PDB entry 8YQX | electron microscopy, 2.97 A resolution | chains A and J of the 3 polymer chains in the assembly

== Chain A ==
Molecule: DNA-directed RNA polymerase subunit
From: African swine fever virus
Notes: EC 2.7.7.6
UniProt: A0A3S7XUW7 (A0A3S7XUW7_ASF); numbering as in UniProt (aligned over 1-1450)
Sequence (1450 residues; numbered 1 to 1450; the number before each row is that of its first residue):
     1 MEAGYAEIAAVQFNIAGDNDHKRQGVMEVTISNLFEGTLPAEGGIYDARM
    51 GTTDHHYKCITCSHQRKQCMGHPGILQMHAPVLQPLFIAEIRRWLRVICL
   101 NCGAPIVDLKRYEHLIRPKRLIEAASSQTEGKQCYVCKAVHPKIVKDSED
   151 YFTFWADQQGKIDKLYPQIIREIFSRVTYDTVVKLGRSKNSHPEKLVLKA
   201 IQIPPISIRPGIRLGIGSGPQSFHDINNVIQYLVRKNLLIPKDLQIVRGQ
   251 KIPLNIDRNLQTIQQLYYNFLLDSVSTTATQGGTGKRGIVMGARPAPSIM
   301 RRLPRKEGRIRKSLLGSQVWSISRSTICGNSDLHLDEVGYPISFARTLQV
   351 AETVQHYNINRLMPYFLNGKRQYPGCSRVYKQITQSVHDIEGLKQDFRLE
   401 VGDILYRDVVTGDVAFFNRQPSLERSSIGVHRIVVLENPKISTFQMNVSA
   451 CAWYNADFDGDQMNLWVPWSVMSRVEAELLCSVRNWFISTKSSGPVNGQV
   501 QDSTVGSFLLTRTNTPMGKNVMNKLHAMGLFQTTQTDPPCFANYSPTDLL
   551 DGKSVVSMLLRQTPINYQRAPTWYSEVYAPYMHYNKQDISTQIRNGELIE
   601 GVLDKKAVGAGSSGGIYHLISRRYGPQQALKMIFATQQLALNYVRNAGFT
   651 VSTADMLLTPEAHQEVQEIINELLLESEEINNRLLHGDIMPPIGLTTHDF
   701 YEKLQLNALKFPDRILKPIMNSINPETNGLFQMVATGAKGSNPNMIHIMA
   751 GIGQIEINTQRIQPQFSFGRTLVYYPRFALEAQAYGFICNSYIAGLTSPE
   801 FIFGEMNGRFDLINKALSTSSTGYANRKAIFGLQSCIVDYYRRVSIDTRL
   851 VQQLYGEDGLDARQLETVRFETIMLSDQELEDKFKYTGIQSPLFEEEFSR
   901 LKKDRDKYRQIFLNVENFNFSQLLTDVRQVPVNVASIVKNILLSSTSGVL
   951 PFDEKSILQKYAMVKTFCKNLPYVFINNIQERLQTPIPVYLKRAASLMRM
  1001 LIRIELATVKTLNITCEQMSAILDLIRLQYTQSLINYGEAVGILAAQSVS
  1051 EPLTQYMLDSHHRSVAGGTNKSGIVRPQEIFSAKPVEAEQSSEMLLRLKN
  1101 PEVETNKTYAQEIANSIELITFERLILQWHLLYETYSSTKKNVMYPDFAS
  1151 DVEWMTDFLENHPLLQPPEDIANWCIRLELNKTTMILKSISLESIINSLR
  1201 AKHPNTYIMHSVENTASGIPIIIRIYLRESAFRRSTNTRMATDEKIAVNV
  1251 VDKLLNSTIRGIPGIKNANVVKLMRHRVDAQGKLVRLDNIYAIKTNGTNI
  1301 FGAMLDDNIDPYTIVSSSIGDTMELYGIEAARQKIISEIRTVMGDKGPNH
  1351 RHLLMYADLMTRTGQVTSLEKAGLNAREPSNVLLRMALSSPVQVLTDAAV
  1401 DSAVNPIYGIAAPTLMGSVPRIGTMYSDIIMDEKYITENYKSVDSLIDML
Not modelled in the structure: 213-223, 276-1450

== Chain J ==
Molecule: M1249L
From: African swine fever virus
UniProt: A0A2X0SDX8 (A0A2X0SDX8_ASF); numbering as in UniProt (aligned over 1-1249)
Sequence (1249 residues; row label = number of the first residue in the row):
     1 MEEVITIAQIVHRGTDILSLNNEEIEALVDEIYSTLKGSNDIKNIRLIDF
    51 LFTLKDFVNHVRAEQSKLPDLSMPIEAYIRQLLVDPDVVPIVSEKKKELR
   101 VRPSTRKEIFLINGTHLAVPAEAPIEIYGLKLRLKTFSPQCFMRMAEIGS
   151 FSPETLGYVASGANLTNFIRVFMKCVDQETWKKNGEGVVVTTKENIIQFT
   201 HQYIELYKFLRSGGHSWLINRLAEEMVHRKLDREDQGSHISNIVETEEIE
   251 PEENIKRVIFFLKELSTMYSVSPVFTSGYMPLLYDLYRAGYLEVLWNPVE
   301 QKFLQHAEQREKEQMILQQVDMKLTEVITQARQYFKIMEEKIGRVQSDAI
   351 REILTMEGKVDDPNSILQEVIKACGKQEAELITTEYLNIKKQWELQEKNA
   401 CAHLKLVKQLRSGLQYAELLKVLESIRVLYKEKNNTTNWNLCKACGFKLL
   451 CPHVDMLIQLQAAEASYDTMRTKLMKFSGINKEKENNQGLIYSYFCKICG
   501 EELAHFIQEDRTADVGIIGDLNSKLRVFIWQETMKACTFIHFGKLVDVKQ
   551 FANIAVNVCLPLVYSIENIKKEEDYDPLTQLYAVIYIYAYILNLIYSSQK
   601 NKEFLTITIHGMKADSSLNAYVTFLLEKMMQQYSGIINQLSEITDQWIAN
   651 NFREAFKKIIHQNGLQGLSVQDDTKVLLTEILLDPMYDYAATVARIDGSI
   701 PMHKPRTPKEAEYEFKTVIGRTPAELLSQKEFYDKIYTSKYRPDFTQLTR
   751 LNDIYFQEESLRVWWGGRDEEKTSTLIYLRAYELFLKYLQNAPNFNSELA
   801 EFKTYENAYGEQKALLAQQGFYNIFDPNTGRADQRTRLFEYKRLPISTLY
   851 DERGLPHKWTIYVYKAVDSSQKPAEIEVTRKDVIKKIDNHYALADLRCSV
   901 CHVLQHEVGQLNIKKVQTALKASLEFNTFYAFYESRCPKGGLHDFQDKKC
   951 VKCGLFTYIIYDHLSQPELVHDYYNNYKDQYDKEKMSIRSIQIKKDMTTP
  1001 STETQPKPPQEPWTFDYGKIIKTAKILDISPAVIEAIGAMEGRSYADIRE
  1051 GQGAPPPPTSMDDPRLMAVDSAVRIFLYNYNCLRHVSTFNKPPIHVERLV
  1101 KHLSYEEKEDLEKVLPNVVNEYHTTFKHLRVTDPASALLYSIEFLCISFL
  1151 TLYEIKEPSWVVNIVREFALTELNTIIQSEKLLSKPGAFNFMIFGEDFVC
  1201 SGEDSSMDDISAYSSPGLFGEDIIDRLDDPFSIEDVDISLDVLDNLAPQ
Not modelled in the structure: 1-73, 240-1249

== How chain A and chain J interact ==
Residue-residue contacts (14; chain A residue first):
  Cys102(A) - Leu117(J)
  Ala104(A) - Leu117(J)  hydrophobic
  Val136(A) - Leu117(J)  hydrophobic
  Glu172(A) - Pro120(J)
  Ser175(A) - Arg106(J)  hydrogen bond (backbone-side chain)
  Ser175(A) - Ala118(J)
  Ser175(A) - Pro120(J)
  Arg176(A) - Ala118(J)
  Val177(A) - Arg106(J)  hydrogen bond (backbone-side chain)
  Thr178(A) - Glu108(J)
  Thr178(A) - Leu117(J)
  Thr178(A) - Ala118(J)
  Tyr179(A) - Arg106(J)
  Tyr179(A) - Glu108(J)  hydrogen bond (backbone-side chain)
Also at the interface, not in a pair above, chain A (10 interface residues in all): His192
Also at the interface, not in a pair above, chain J (8 interface residues in all): Thr115, His116, Val119

== Summary ==
10 residues of chain A face 8 of chain J across their interface, with 3 hydrogen bonds. Polar pairs include
Ser175(A)-Arg106(J), Val177(A)-Arg106(J) and Tyr179(A)-Glu108(J).
Chain A is DNA-directed RNA polymerase subunit and chain J is M1249L, both from African swine fever virus; the
structure, ASFV RNA polymerase-M1249L complex4, was determined by electron microscopy, deposited together with
8YQT, 8YQU, 8YQV, 8YQW, 8YQY and 8YQZ.
